2HVY - chains E and C of the 5 polymer chains in the assembly; structure by X-ray diffraction, 2.30 A resolution.

[Chain E]
Molecule: H/aca RNA
Sequence (65 nucleotides; row label = number of the first residue in the row):
     1 GGGUCCGCCUUGAGUGCCCGGGUGAGAAGCAUGAUCCCGGGUAAUUAUGG
    51 CGGACCCACAGAAUU
Disordered / not traced: 62-65

[Chain C]
Name: Ribosome biogenesis protein Nop10
From: Pyrococcus furiosus
UniProtKB: Q8U1R4 (NOP10_PYRFU); residues 1-60 here = UniProt positions 1-60
Chain sequence (60 residues; numbered 1 to 60; the number before each row is that of its first residue):
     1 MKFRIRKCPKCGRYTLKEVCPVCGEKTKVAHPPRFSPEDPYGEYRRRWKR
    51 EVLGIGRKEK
Disordered / not traced: 1-2, 56-60
Construct notes: engineered mutation Lys2 (Arg in Q8U1R4)
Ion coordination: Zn2+: Cys8, Cys11, Cys20, Cys23

[Interface between chain E and chain C]
Residue-residue contacts - 9 pairs, chain E then chain C:
  C19(E) - Arg34(C)  salt bridge to the phosphate
  C19(E) - Phe35(C)  sugar contact
  C19(E) - Ser36(C)  hydrogen bond to the sugar
  C19(E) - Pro37(C)  sugar contact
  C19(E) - Glu38(C)  hydrogen bond to the sugar
  G20(E) - Arg34(C)  salt bridge to the phosphate
  G20(E) - Ser36(C)  sugar contact
  G20(E) - Glu38(C)  sugar contact
  G33(E) - Arg34(C)  salt bridge to the phosphate
Interface residues without a listed pair, chain E (4 interface residues in all): G21
Interface residues without a listed pair, chain C (7 interface residues in all): Pro40, Tyr41

[Overview]
The interface between chain E and chain C involves 4 residues on one side and 7 on the other, with 2 hydrogen
bonds and 3 salt bridges. Polar contacts include C19(E)-Ser36(C), C19(E)-Glu38(C) and C19(E)-Arg34(C).
Cys8(C), Cys11(C), Cys20(C) and Cys23(C) form the Zn2+ site.
Chain E is H/aca RNA and chain C is Ribosome biogenesis protein Nop10 (Pyrococcus furiosus); the structure,
Crystal structure of an H/ACA box RNP from Pyrococcus furiosus, was determined by X-ray diffraction.
